1Q6I - chains A and B; structure by X-ray diffraction, 2.25 A resolution.

== Chain A (and B) ==
Protein: FKBP-type peptidyl-prolyl cis-trans isomerase fkpA
From: Escherichia coli
Notes: EC 5.2.1.8; chain B of this document is another copy of the same molecule, construct and numbering; everything in this record applies to it too
UniProtKB: P45523 (FKBA_ECOLI); residues 1-224 here correspond to UniProt positions 26-249 (UniProt number = residue number + 25)
Amino-acid sequence (224 residues; numbered 1 to 224; the number before each row is that of its first residue):
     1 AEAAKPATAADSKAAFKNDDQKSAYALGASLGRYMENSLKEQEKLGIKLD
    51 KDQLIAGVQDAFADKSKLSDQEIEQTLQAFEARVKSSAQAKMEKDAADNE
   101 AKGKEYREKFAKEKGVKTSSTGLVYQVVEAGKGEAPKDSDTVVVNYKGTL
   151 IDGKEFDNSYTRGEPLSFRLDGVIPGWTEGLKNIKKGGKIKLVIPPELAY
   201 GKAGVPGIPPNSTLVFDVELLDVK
Not modelled in the structure: 1-14
Construct notes: modified residue (35, 92)
Modified positions: Mse35 (selenomethionine; parent Met); Mse92 (selenomethionine; parent Met)
Small-molecule neighbours: FK5 (8-deethyl-8-[but-3-enyl]-ascomycin): Tyr146, Phe156, Asp157, Leu166, Phe168, Gly172, Val173, Ile174, Trp177, Ala199, Tyr200, Val205, Ile208, Phe216

== Chain A / chain B interface ==
Residue-residue contacts (96):
  Phe16(A) - Gln53(B)
  Phe16(A) - Leu68(B)  hydrophobic
  Asp19(A) - Arg83(B)  salt bridge
  Asp20(A) - Lys48(B)
  Asp20(A) - Leu49(B)
  Asp20(A) - Asp50(B)  hydrogen bond (backbone-backbone)
  Asp20(A) - Arg83(B)  salt bridge
  Gln21(A) - Asp50(B)
  Gln21(A) - Gln53(B)
  Lys22(A) - Thr76(B)
  Ser23(A) - Thr76(B)
  Ser23(A) - Phe80(B)
  Ala24(A) - Leu49(B)
  Ala24(A) - Asp50(B)
  Ala24(A) - Leu54(B)
  Tyr25(A) - Gln53(B)
  Tyr25(A) - Gly57(B)
  Tyr25(A) - Asp60(B)  hydrogen bond
  Tyr25(A) - Lys65(B)
  Tyr25(A) - Ser66(B)
  Tyr25(A) - Lys67(B)  hydrogen bond (side chain-backbone)
  Tyr25(A) - Leu68(B)  hydrophobic
  Ala26(A) - Thr76(B)
  Ala26(A) - Leu77(B)  hydrophobic
  Leu27(A) - Leu49(B)  hydrophobic
  Leu27(A) - Leu54(B)  hydrophobic
  Leu27(A) - Leu77(B)
  Gly28(A) - Leu54(B)
  Gly28(A) - Gly57(B)
  Gly28(A) - Val58(B)
  Ala29(A) - Gly57(B)
  Ala29(A) - Ala61(B)
  Ala29(A) - Ile73(B)  hydrophobic
  Ser30(A) - Leu77(B)
  Leu31(A) - Mse35(B)
  Gly32(A) - Ala61(B)
  Gly32(A) - Phe62(B)
  Arg33(A) - Ala61(B)
  Mse35(A) - Leu31(B)  hydrophobic
  Mse35(A) - Phe62(B)  hydrophobic
  Glu36(A) - Ala61(B)
  Glu36(A) - Phe62(B)
  Glu36(A) - Asp64(B)
  Leu39(A) - Phe62(B)  hydrophobic
  Gln42(A) - Leu27(B)
  Lys48(A) - Asp20(B)
  Leu49(A) - Asp20(B)
  Leu49(A) - Ala24(B)
  Leu49(A) - Leu27(B)  hydrophobic
  Asp50(A) - Asp20(B)  hydrogen bond (backbone-backbone)
  Asp50(A) - Gln21(B)
  Asp50(A) - Ala24(B)
  Lys51(A) - Phe62(B)  hydrogen bond (side chain-backbone)
  Gln53(A) - Phe16(B)
  Gln53(A) - Gln21(B)
  Gln53(A) - Tyr25(B)
  Leu54(A) - Ala24(B)
  Leu54(A) - Gly28(B)
  Leu54(A) - Phe62(B)  hydrophobic
  Ile55(A) - Phe62(B)  hydrophobic
  Ala56(A) - Tyr25(B)
  Gly57(A) - Tyr25(B)
  Gly57(A) - Gly28(B)
  Gly57(A) - Ala29(B)
  Val58(A) - Gly28(B)  hydrogen bond (backbone-backbone)
  Val58(A) - Ala29(B)
  Val58(A) - Gly32(B)
  Val58(A) - Mse35(B)  hydrophobic
  Gln59(A) - Gln59(B)  hydrogen bond
  Asp60(A) - Tyr25(B)  hydrogen bond
  Ala61(A) - Ala29(B)
  Ala61(A) - Arg33(B)
  Phe62(A) - Mse35(B)  hydrophobic
  Phe62(A) - Glu36(B)
  Phe62(A) - Leu39(B)  hydrophobic
  Phe62(A) - Lys51(B)
  Phe62(A) - Leu54(B)  hydrophobic
  Phe62(A) - Ile55(B)  hydrophobic
  Ser66(A) - Tyr25(B)
  Ser66(A) - Ala29(B)
  Lys67(A) - Tyr25(B)  hydrogen bond (backbone-side chain)
  Leu68(A) - Phe16(B)  hydrophobic
  Leu68(A) - Ala26(B)  hydrophobic
  Asp70(A) - Arg33(B)  salt bridge
  Ile73(A) - Ala29(B)  hydrophobic
  Gln75(A) - Lys22(B)
  Thr76(A) - Lys22(B)
  Thr76(A) - Ser23(B)
  Thr76(A) - Ala26(B)
  Leu77(A) - Ser23(B)
  Leu77(A) - Ala26(B)  hydrophobic
  Leu77(A) - Leu27(B)
  Leu77(A) - Ser30(B)
  Phe80(A) - Ser23(B)
  Arg83(A) - Asp19(B)  salt bridge
  Arg83(A) - Asp20(B)  salt bridge
Other interface residues (no listed pair), chain A (46 interface residues in all): Asp64, Lys65
Other interface residues (no listed pair), chain B (46 interface residues in all): Tyr34, Gln42, Ala56, Glu72

== Overview ==
The chain A/chain B interface involves 46 residues from each chain, with 9 hydrogen bonds and 5 salt bridges.
Polar pairs include Asp19(A)-Arg83(B), Asp20(A)-Arg83(B) and Asp70(A)-Arg33(B). Bound to chain A: compound
FK5.
Both chains are FKBP-type peptidyl-prolyl cis-trans isomerase fkpA (Escherichia coli). Entry 1Q6I (Crystal
structure of a truncated form of FkpA from Escherichia coli, in complex with immunosuppressant FK506) was
determined by X-ray diffraction, deposited together with 1Q6H and 1Q6U.
